3FEI - chains A and Z; structure by X-ray diffraction, 2.40 A resolution.

[Chain A]
Molecule: Peroxisome proliferator-activated receptor alpha
Source organism: Homo sapiens
Notes: fragment: PPARalpha ligand binding domain
UniProt: Q07869 (PPARA_HUMAN); residues 202-468 here = UniProt positions 202-468
Amino-acid sequence (267 residues; row label = number of the first residue in the row):
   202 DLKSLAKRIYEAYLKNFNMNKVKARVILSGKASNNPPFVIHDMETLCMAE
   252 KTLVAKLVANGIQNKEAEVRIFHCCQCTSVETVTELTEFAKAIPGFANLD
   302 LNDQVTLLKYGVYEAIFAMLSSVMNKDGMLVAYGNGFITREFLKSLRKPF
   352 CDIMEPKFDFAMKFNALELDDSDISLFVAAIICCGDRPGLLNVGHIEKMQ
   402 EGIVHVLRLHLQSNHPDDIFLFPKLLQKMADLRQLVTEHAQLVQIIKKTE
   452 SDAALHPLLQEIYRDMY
Not modelled in the structure: 231-237, 252-265
Swiss-Prot annotation at these positions:
  - binding site (indeglitazar): S280, Y314, Y464
  - site: L433 (Essential for heterodimerization with RXRA)
  - mutagenesis: D304 (D304A: Reduced heterodimerization with RXRA. Reduced DNA binding), L370 (L370R: Abolishes heterodimerization with RXRA. No DNA binding), L391 (L391R: Abolishes heterodimerization with RXRA. No DNA binding), L422 (L422R: No effect on heterodimerization with RXRA nor on DNA binding and transactivation activity), A431 (A431T: No effect on heterodimerization with RXRA nor on DNA binding), L433 (L433R: Abolishes heterodimerization with RXRA, DNA binding and transactivation activity)
Ligand contacts: CTM ((2S)-3-(4-{[2-(4-chlorophenyl)-1,3-thiazol-4-yl]methoxy}-2-methylphenyl)-2-ethoxypropanoic acid): I241, L247, A250, I272, F273, C275, C276, Q277, T279, S280, Y314, F318, L321, M330, V332, I339, I354, M355, K358, H440, V444, L460, Y464

[Chain Z]
Molecule: Peptide motif 5 of Nuclear receptor coactivator 1
UniProt: Q15788 (NCOA1_HUMAN); residues 744-756 here = UniProt positions 744-756
Amino-acid sequence (13 residues; each row starts with the number of its first residue):
   744 KDHQLLRYLLDKD
Not modelled in the structure: 744-745, 754-756
Swiss-Prot annotation at these positions:
  - motif: L749 to L753 (LXXLL motif 5)
  - mutagenesis: L752 to L753 (Slightly affects interactions with steroid receptors. Abolishes interactions with steroid receptors; when associated with A-636; A-637; A-693 and A-694)

[How chain A and chain Z interact]
Residue-residue contacts - 21 pairs, chain A then chain Z:
  V284(A) with L749(Z), hydrophobic
  T285(A) with L752(Z)
  T288(A) with L752(Z); L753(Z)
  K292(A) with L752(Z), hydrogen bond (side chain-backbone)
  L302(A) with R750(Z)
  N303(A) with R750(Z), hydrogen bond
  Q305(A) with L753(Z)
  V306(A) with H746(Z); L749(Z); L753(Z), hydrophobic
  L309(A) with L753(Z), hydrophobic
  K310(A) with H746(Z); L749(Z)
  P458(A) with L748(Z), hydrophobic
  L459(A) with L748(Z); L749(Z)
  E462(A) with H746(Z); Q747(Z); L748(Z), hydrogen bond (side chain-backbone); L749(Z), hydrogen bond (side chain-backbone)
Interface residues without a listed pair, chain A (16 interface residues in all): E289, F297, I463

[Overview]
The interface between chain A and chain Z involves 16 residues on one side and 7 on the other; the contacts
include 4 hydrogen bonds. Among the polar pairs are K292(A)-L752(Z), N303(A)-R750(Z) and E462(A)-L748(Z).
Ligands of chain A: compound CTM.
Here chain A is Peroxisome proliferator-activated receptor alpha (Homo sapiens) and chain Z is Peptide motif 5
of Nuclear receptor coactivator 1. Entry 3FEI (Design and biological evaluation of novel, balanced dual
PPARa/g agonists) was determined by X-ray diffraction, deposited together with 3FEJ.
